Entry 7R61 (X-ray diffraction, 1.52 A resolution); this record covers chain A.

# Chain A
Molecule: Tyrosine-protein kinase BTK
Organism: Homo sapiens
Notes: EC 2.7.10.2; fragment: kinase domain
UniProt: Q06187 (BTK_HUMAN); residues 390-659 here = UniProt positions 390-659
Chain sequence (270 residues; each row starts with the number of its first residue):
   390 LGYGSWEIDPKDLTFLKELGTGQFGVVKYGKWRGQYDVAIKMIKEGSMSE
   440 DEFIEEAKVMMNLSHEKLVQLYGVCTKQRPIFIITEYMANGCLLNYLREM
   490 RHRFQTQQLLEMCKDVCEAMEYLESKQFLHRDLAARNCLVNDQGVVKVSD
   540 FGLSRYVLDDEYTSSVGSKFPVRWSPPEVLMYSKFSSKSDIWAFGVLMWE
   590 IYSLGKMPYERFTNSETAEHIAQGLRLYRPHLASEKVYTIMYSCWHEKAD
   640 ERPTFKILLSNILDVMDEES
Unresolved in the structure: 411-412, 555-556
Glycans and other covalent adducts: 25A (2IJ) linked to C481
Ligand contacts: 25A (2IJ; 5-{(3S)-1-[(Z)-iminomethyl]piperidin-3-yl}-2-(4-phenoxyphenoxy)pyridine-3-carboxamide): L408, V416, A428, K430, M449, I472, T474, E475, Y476, M477, N484, L528, S538, D539, F540, L542

# In short
Covalently linked 25A: at C481.
Chain A is Tyrosine-protein kinase BTK (Homo sapiens); the structure, BTK in complex with 25A, was determined
by X-ray diffraction, deposited together with 7R60.
